Entry 5V1N (X-ray diffraction, 2.00 A resolution); this record covers chains T and A of the 4 polymer chains in the assembly.

[Chain T]
Molecule: 16-nt DNA strand
Sequence (16 nucleotides; row label = number of the first residue in the row):
     1 CCGACGACGCATCAGC

[Chain A]
Protein: DNA polymerase beta
From: Homo sapiens
Notes: EC 2.7.7.7, 4.2.99.-
Reference sequence: P06746 (DPOLB_HUMAN); residues 1-335 here = UniProt positions 1-335
Sequence (335 residues; row label = number of the first residue in the row):
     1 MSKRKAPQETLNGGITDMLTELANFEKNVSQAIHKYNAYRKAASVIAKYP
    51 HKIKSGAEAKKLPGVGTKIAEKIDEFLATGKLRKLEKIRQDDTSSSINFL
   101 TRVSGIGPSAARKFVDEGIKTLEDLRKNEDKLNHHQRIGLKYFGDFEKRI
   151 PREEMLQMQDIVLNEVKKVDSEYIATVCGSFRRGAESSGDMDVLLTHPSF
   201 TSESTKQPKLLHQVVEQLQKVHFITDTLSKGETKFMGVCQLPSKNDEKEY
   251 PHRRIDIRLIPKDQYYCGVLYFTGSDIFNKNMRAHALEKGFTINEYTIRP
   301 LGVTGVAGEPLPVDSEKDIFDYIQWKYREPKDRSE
Unresolved in the structure: 1-11, 16, 61, 302-303
Curated features (UniProtKB/Swiss-Prot):
  - region: Arg-183 to Asp-192 (DNA-binding)
  - active site: Lys-72 (Nucleophile)
  - binding site (K(+)): Lys-60, Leu-62, Val-65, Thr-101, Val-103, Ile-106
  - binding site (Na(+)): Lys-60, Leu-62, Val-65, Thr-101, Val-103, Ile-106
  - binding site (dATP): Arg-149, Ser-180, Arg-183, Gly-189, Asp-190
  - binding site (dCTP): Arg-149, Ser-180, Arg-183, Gly-189, Asp-190
  - binding site (dGTP): Arg-149, Ser-180, Arg-183, Gly-189, Asp-190, Asp-192
  - binding site (dTTP): Arg-149, Ser-180, Arg-183, Gly-189, Asp-190
  - binding site (Mg(2+)): Asp-190, Asp-192, Asp-256
  - modified residue: Lys-72 (N6-acetyllysine), Arg-83 (Omega-N-methylarginine), Arg-152 (Omega-N-methylarginine)
  - cross-link (Glycyl lysine isopeptide (Lys-Gly)): Lys-41 (interchain with G-Cter in ubiquitin), Lys-61 (interchain with G-Cter in ubiquitin), Lys-81 (interchain with G-Cter in ubiquitin)
  - natural variant: Leu-22 (L22P: Found in a gastric cancer sample; uncertain significance), Tyr-39 (Y39C: Found in a gastric cancer sample; uncertain significance), Gly-118 (G118V: Decreased DNA-directed DNA polymerase activity), Arg-137 (R137Q: Decreased function in base-excision repair), Arg-149 (R149I: Decreased DNA-directed DNA polymerase activity), Asp-160 (D160N: Found in a gastric cancer sample; uncertain significance), Cys-239 (C239R: Found in a gastric cancer sample; uncertain significance), Lys-289 (K289M: Found in a colon cancer sample; uncertain significance), Asn-294 (N294D: Found in a gastric cancer sample; uncertain significance), Glu-295 (E295K: Found in a gastric cancer sample; uncertain significance)
  - mutagenesis: Phe-25 (F25W: No effect on 5'-dRP lyase activity. Decreased ssDNA binding), His-34 (H34G: Decreased 5'-dRP lyase activity. Decreased ssDNA binding), Lys-35 (K35A: Decreased 5'-dRP lyase activity. Decreased ssDNA binding. Loss of 5'-dRP lyase activity; when associated with A-68 and A-72. Decreased ssDNA binding; when associated with A-68 and A-72 ...), Tyr-39 (Y39F: No effect on 5'-dRP lyase activity; Y39Q: Abolishes DNA polymerase and 5'-dRP lyase activity), Lys-41 (K41R: Abolishes ubiquitination; when associated with R-61 and R-81), Lys-60 (K60A: Decreased 5'-dRP lyase activity. Decreased ssDNA binding), Lys-61 (K61R: Abolishes ubiquitination; when associated with R-41 and R-81), Lys-68 (K68A: No effect on 5'-dRP lyase activity. Decreased ssDNA binding. Loss of 5'-dRP lyase activity; when associated with A-35 and A-72. Decreased ssDNA binding; when associated with A-35 and A-72 ...), Glu-71 (E71Q: No effect on 5'-dRP lyase activity. No effect on structure shown by circular dichroism. No effect on ssDNA binding), Lys-72 (K72A: Severely reduced 5'-dRP lyase activity. Does not affect ssDNA binding. Loss of 5'-dRP lyase activity; when associated with A-35 and A-68. Decreased ssDNA binding ...), Glu-75 (E75A: Slightly decreased 5'-dRP lyase activity. Decreased ssDNA binding. No effect on structure shown by circular dichroism), Lys-81 (K81R: Abolishes ubiquitination; when associated with R-41 and R-61), 5 further mutagenesis entries in UniProt
Reported in the primary citation:
  - contacts within the chain: Arg-254/Asp-256 (salt bridge)
  - binding site for the 10-nt DNA strand: Tyr-271
  - catalytic residues: Asp-256 (proposed by the authors, not directly observed)

[How chain T and chain A interact]
Residue-residue contacts - 27 pairs, chain T then chain A:
  DC5(T) / His-34(A)  stacking on the base
  DG6(T) / Asn-279(A)  base contact
  DG6(T) / Lys-280(A)  hydrogen bond to the base
  DG6(T) / Arg-283(A)  hydrogen bond to the base
  DG6(T) / Ala-284(A)  sugar contact
  DG6(T) / Leu-287(A)  phosphate contact
  DA7(T) / Arg-283(A)  hydrogen bond to the sugar
  DA7(T) / Leu-287(A)  phosphate contact
  DA7(T) / Thr-292(A)  hydrogen bond to the phosphate
  DA7(T) / Ile-293(A)  sugar contact
  DA7(T) / Asn-294(A)  phosphate contact
  DC8(T) / Asn-294(A)  hydrogen bond to the phosphate
  DC8(T) / Glu-295(A)  sugar contact
  DC8(T) / Arg-299(A)  salt bridge to the phosphate
  DG9(T) / Thr-233(A)  hydrogen bond to the phosphate
  DG9(T) / Lys-234(A)  hydrogen bond to the base
  DG9(T) / Arg-258(A)  sugar contact
  DG9(T) / Tyr-296(A)  hydrogen bond to the phosphate
  DC10(T) / Ser-229(A)  phosphate contact
  DC10(T) / Lys-230(A)  hydrogen bond to the phosphate
  DC10(T) / Gly-231(A)  phosphate contact
  DC10(T) / Glu-232(A)  hydrogen bond to the phosphate
  DC10(T) / Thr-233(A)  hydrogen bond to the phosphate
  DC10(T) / Lys-234(A)  hydrogen bond to the phosphate
  DA11(T) / Ser-229(A)  phosphate contact
  DA11(T) / Lys-230(A)  hydrogen bond to the phosphate
  DT12(T) / Asn-133(A)  phosphate contact
Also at the interface, not in a pair above, chain A (23 interface residues in all): His-134, Leu-228, Tyr-271

[In short]
The interface between chain T and chain A involves 8 residues on one side and 23 on the other; the contacts
include 13 hydrogen bonds, 1 salt bridge and 1 aromatic stacking contact. Polar pairs include
DG6(T)/Lys-280(A), DG6(T)/Arg-283(A) and DG9(T)/Lys-234(A). From the paper: the catalytic residue Asp-256(A);
a binding site for the 10-nt DNA strand at Tyr-271(A).
Chain T is a 16-nt DNA strand and chain A is DNA polymerase beta (Homo sapiens); the structure, DNA polymerase
beta substrate complex with 8-oxoG:A at the primer terminus and incoming dCTP, was determined by X-ray
diffraction together with 5V1F, 5V1G, 5V1H, 5V1I, 5V1J, 5V1O and 3 further entries from the same study.
